Entry 5MI8 (X-ray diffraction, 2.18 A resolution); this record covers chain A.

Chain A:
Name: Elongation factor Tu 1
Source organism: Escherichia coli HS
UniProtKB: A8A5E6 (EFTU1_ECOHS); residues 2-394 here = UniProt positions 2-394
Sequence (402 residues; numbered -7 to 394; the number before each row is that of its first residue; numbers below 1 keep their minus sign (Met-7 is residue -7)):
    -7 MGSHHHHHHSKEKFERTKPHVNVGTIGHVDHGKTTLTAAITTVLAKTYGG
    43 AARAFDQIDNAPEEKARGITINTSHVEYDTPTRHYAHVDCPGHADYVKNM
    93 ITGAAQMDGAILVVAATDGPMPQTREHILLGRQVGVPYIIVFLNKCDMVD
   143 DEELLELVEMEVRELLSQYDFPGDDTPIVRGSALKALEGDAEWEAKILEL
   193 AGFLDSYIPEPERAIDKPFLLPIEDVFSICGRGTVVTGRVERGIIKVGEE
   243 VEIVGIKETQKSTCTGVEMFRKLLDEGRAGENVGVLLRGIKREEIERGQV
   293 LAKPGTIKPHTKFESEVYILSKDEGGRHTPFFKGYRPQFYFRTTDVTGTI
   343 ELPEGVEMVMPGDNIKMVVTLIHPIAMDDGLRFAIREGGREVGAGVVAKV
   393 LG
Not modelled in the structure: -7 to 8
Differences from the reference sequence: initiating methionine (-7); expression tag (-6 to 1); engineered mutation Cys222 (Ser in A8A5E6), Glu383 (Thr in A8A5E6)
Swiss-Prot annotation at these positions:
  - region: Gly19 to Thr26 (G1), Gly60 to Asn64 (G2), Asp81 to Gly84 (G3), Asn136 to Asp139 (G4), Ser174 to Leu176 (G5)
  - binding site (GTP): Gly19 to Thr26, Asp81 to His85, Asn136 to Asp139
  - binding site (Mg(2+)): Thr26
Bound ions: Mg2+ site 1: Thr26 (together with GDP); Mg2+ site 2: Asp355 (shared with 1 residue of chain B)
Residues lining bound ligands: GDP (guanosine-5'-diphosphate): His20, Val21, Asp22, His23, Gly24, Lys25, Thr26, Thr27, Phe47, Asp51, Asn136, Lys137, Asp139, Ser174, Ala175, Leu176

Overview:
Bound to chain A: GDP. UniProt lists 17 GTP-binding residues and Mg2+-binding residue Thr26.
Chain A is Elongation factor Tu 1 (Escherichia coli HS); the structure, Structure of the phosphomimetic mutant
of EF-Tu T383E, was determined by X-ray diffraction, deposited together with 5MI3 and 5MI9.
